PDB entry 1N2C | X-ray diffraction, 3.00 A resolution | chains B and F of the 8 polymer chains in the assembly

Chain B:
Molecule: Nitrogenase molybdenum-iron protein
From: Azotobacter vinelandii
Notes: EC 1.18.6.1; fragment: chains a and c are the alpha chains, chains b and d are the beta chains
Reference sequence: P07329 (NIFK_AZOVI); residues 2-523 here correspond to UniProt positions 1-522 (UniProt number = residue number - 1)
Chain sequence (522 residues; row label = number of the first residue in the row):
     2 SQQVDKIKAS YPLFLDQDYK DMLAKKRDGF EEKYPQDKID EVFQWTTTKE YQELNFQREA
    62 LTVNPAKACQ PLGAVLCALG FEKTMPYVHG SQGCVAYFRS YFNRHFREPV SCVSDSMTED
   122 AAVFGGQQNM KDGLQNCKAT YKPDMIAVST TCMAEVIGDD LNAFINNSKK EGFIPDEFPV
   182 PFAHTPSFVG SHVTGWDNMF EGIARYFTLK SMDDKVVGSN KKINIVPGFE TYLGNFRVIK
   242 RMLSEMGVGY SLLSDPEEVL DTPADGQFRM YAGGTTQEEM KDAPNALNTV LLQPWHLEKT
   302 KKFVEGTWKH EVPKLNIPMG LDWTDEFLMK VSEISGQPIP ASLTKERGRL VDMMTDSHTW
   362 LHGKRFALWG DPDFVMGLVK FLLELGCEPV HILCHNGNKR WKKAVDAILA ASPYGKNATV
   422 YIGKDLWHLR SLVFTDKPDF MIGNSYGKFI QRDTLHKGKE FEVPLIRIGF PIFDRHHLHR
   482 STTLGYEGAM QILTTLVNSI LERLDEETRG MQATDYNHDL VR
Metal / ion sites: fe(8)-S(7) cluster Fe: Cys70, Cys95, Cys153, Ser188 (shared with 3 residues of chain A); Ca2+ site 1: Arg108, Glu109 (shared with 2 residues of chain D); Ca2+ site 2: Asp353, Asp357 (shared with 2 residues of chain D)
Ligand contacts: fe(8)-S(7) cluster (CLF): Cys70, Pro72, Ser92, Gly94, Cys95, Tyr98, Phe99, Thr152, Cys153, Ser188

Chain F:
Molecule: Nitrogenase iron protein
From: Azotobacter vinelandii
Notes: EC 1.18.6.1
Reference sequence: P00459 (NIF1_AZOVI); residue numbers follow UniProt; this construct covers 1-289
Chain sequence (289 residues; each row starts with the number of its first residue):
     1 AMRQCAIYGK GGIGKSTTTQ NLVAALAEMG KKVMIVGCDP KADSTRLILH SKAQNTIMEM
    61 AAEAGTVEDL ELEDVLKAGY GGVKCVESGG PEPGVGCAGR GVITAINFLE EEGAYEDDLD
   121 FVFYDVLGDV VCGGFAMPIR ENKAQEIYIV CSGEMMAMYA ANNISKGIVK YANSGSVRLG
   181 GLICNSRNTD REDELIIALA NKLGTQMIHF VPRDNVVQRA EIRRMTVIEY DPKAKQADEY
   241 RALARKVVDN KLLVIPNPIT MDELEELLME FGIMEVEDES IVGKTAEEV
Not modelled in the structure: 275-289
Metal / ion sites: Mg2+: Ser16, Asp39; 4Fe-4S cluster Fe: Cys97, Cys132 (shared with 2 residues of chain E)
Ligand contacts:
  - ADP (adenosine-5'-diphosphate), molecule 1: Lys10, Glu154, Met155, Met156
  - ADP, molecule 2: Lys10, Gly11, Gly12, Ile13, Gly14, Lys15, Ser16, Thr17, Asp43, Asn185, Val211, Pro212, Arg213, Asp214, Val217, Gln218, Glu221, Gln236, Tyr240
  - tetrafluoroaluminate (ALF), molecule 1: Lys10, Gly11, Asp129
  - tetrafluoroaluminate (ALF), molecule 2: Lys10, Gly11, Gly12, Lys15, Ser16, Asp39, Lys41, Asp43, Asp125, Val126, Leu127, Gly128
  - 4Fe-4S cluster (SF4): Cys97, Ala98, Gly99, Val131, Cys132, Phe135

How chain B and chain F interact:
Pairs across the interface (20):
  Glu120(B) with Arg100(F), salt bridge; Thr104(F), hydrogen bond
  Asp121(B) with Ala62(F)
  Ala123(B) with Gly96(F); Cys97(F), hydrogen bond (backbone-backbone)
  Val124(B) with Met58(F), hydrophobic; Pro91(F); Gly96(F); Cys97(F), hydrogen bond (backbone-backbone); Gly101(F)
  Phe125(B) with Met58(F), hydrophobic; Glu59(F); Gly90(F); Pro91(F), hydrophobic; Val95(F); Gly96(F)
  Gly126(B) with Val95(F); Gly96(F)
  Ile158(B) with Gly96(F); Cys97(F), hydrophobic
Also at the interface, not in a pair above, chain B (9 interface residues in all): Asp160, Phe165
Also at the interface, not in a pair above, chain F (14 interface residues in all): Gly65, Val67, Ala98

Summary:
9 residues of chain B face 14 of chain F across their interface, with 3 hydrogen bonds and 1 salt bridge.
Polar contacts include Glu120(B)-Arg100(F), Glu120(B)-Thr104(F) and Ala123(B)-Cys97(F). Ligands of chain B:
fe(8)-S(7) cluster. Ligands of chain F: tetrafluoroaluminate, ADP and 4Fe-4S cluster.
Here chain B is Nitrogenase molybdenum-iron protein and chain F is Nitrogenase iron protein, both from
Azotobacter vinelandii. Entry 1N2C (Nitrogenase complex from azotobacter vinelandii stabilized by
ADP-tetrafluoroaluminate) was determined by X-ray diffraction.
